PDB entry 5H74 | X-ray diffraction, 2.60 A resolution | chains B and C of the 6 polymer chains in the assembly

# Chain B
Protein: Tubulin beta-2B chain
From: Bos taurus
UniProtKB: Q6B856 (TBB2B_BOVIN); residues 1-445 here = UniProt positions 1-445
Chain sequence (445 residues; each row starts with the number of its first residue):
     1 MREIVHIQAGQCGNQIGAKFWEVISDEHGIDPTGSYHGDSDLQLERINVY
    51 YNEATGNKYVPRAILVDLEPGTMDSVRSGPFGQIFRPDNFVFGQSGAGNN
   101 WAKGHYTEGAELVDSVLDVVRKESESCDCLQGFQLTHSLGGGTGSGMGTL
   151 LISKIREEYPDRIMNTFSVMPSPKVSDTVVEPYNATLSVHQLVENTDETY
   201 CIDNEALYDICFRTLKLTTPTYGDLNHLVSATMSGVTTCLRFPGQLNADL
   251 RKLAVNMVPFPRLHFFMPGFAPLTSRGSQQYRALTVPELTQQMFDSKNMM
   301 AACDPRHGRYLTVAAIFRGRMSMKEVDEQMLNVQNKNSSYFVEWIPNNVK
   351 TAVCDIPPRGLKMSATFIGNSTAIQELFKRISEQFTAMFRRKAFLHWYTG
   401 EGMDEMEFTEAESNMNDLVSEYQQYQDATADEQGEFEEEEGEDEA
Unresolved in the structure: 429-445
Residues lining bound ligands:
  - 7LG ((2S,4R)-4-[[2-[(1R,3R)-1-acetyloxy-3-[hexyl-[(2S,3S)-3-methyl-2-[[(2R)-1-methylpiperidin-2-yl]carbonylamino]pentanoyl]amino]-4-methyl-pentyl]-1,3-thiazol-4-yl]carbonylamino]-5-(4-fluorophenyl)-2-methyl-pentanoic acid): Gln-11, Gln-15, Pro-173, Lys-174, Val-175, Ser-176, Asp-177, Tyr-208, Thr-219, Pro-220, Thr-221, Tyr-222, Gly-223, Leu-225, Asn-226, Arg-276
  - GDP (guanosine-5'-diphosphate): Gly-10, Gln-11, Cys-12, Gln-15, Ile-16, Asp-67, Asn-99, Ser-138, Gly-140, Gly-141, Gly-142, Thr-143, Gly-144, Val-169, Pro-171, Val-175, Ser-176, Glu-181, Asn-204, Leu-207, Tyr-222, Leu-225, Asn-226

# Chain C
Protein: Tubulin alpha-1B chain
From: Sus scrofa
UniProtKB: Q2XVP4 (TBA1B_PIG); residue numbers follow UniProt; this construct covers 1-450
Chain sequence (450 residues; each row starts with the number of its first residue):
     1 MRECISIHVGQAGVQIGNACWELYCLEHGIQPDGQMPSDKTIGGGDDSFN
    51 TFFSETGAGKHVPRAVFVDLEPTVIDEVRTGTYRQLFHPEQLITGKEDAA
   101 NNYARGHYTIGKEIIDLVLDRIRKLADQCTGLQGFLVFHSFGGGTGSGFT
   151 SLLMERLSVDYGKKSKLEFSIYPAPQVSTAVVEPYNSILTTHTTLEHSDC
   201 AFMVDNEAIYDICRRNLDIERPTYTNLNRLISQIVSSITASLRFDGALNV
   251 DLTEFQTNLVPYPRIHFPLATYAPVISAEKAYHEQLSVAEITNACFEPAN
   301 QMVKCDPRHGKYMACCLLYRGDVVPKDVNAAIATIKTKRSIQFVDWCPTG
   351 FKVGINYQPPTVVPGGDLAKVQRAVCMLSNTTAIAEAWARLDHKFDLMYA
   401 KRAFVHWYVGEGMEEGEFSEAREDMAALEKDYEEVGVDSVEGEGEEEGEE
Unresolved in the structure: 441-450
Ion coordination: Ca2+: Asp-39, Thr-41, Gly-44, Glu-55
Residues lining bound ligands:
  - 7LG ((2S,4R)-4-[[2-[(1R,3R)-1-acetyloxy-3-[hexyl-[(2S,3S)-3-methyl-2-[[(2R)-1-methylpiperidin-2-yl]carbonylamino]pentanoyl]amino]-4-methyl-pentyl]-1,3-thiazol-4-yl]carbonylamino]-5-(4-fluorophenyl)-2-methyl-pentanoic acid): Ala-247, Leu-248, Val-250, Pro-325, Val-328, Asn-329, Ile-332, Phe-351, Val-353, Ile-355
  - GTP (guanosine-5'-triphosphate): Gly-10, Gln-11, Ala-12, Gln-15, Ile-16, Asp-69, Asp-98, Ala-99, Ala-100, Asn-101, Ser-140, Gly-142, Gly-143, Gly-144, Thr-145, Gly-146, Ile-171, Pro-173, Val-177, Ser-178, Thr-179, Glu-183, Asn-206, Tyr-224, Leu-227, Asn-228, Ile-231

# Chain B / chain C interface
Residue-residue contacts - 39 pairs, chain B then chain C:
  Ser-95(B) with Arg-2(C)
  Asn-99(B) with Glu-254(C)
  Asp-177(B) with Asn-258(C), hydrogen bond (backbone-side chain); Gly-350(C); Phe-351(C), hydrogen bond (side chain-backbone); Lys-352(C)
  Thr-178(B) with Asn-258(C); Lys-352(C), hydrogen bond
  Val-179(B) with Asn-258(C), hydrogen bond (backbone-side chain); Pro-348(C)
  Thr-219(B) with Lys-326(C)
  Ala-387(B) with Trp-346(C)
  Met-388(B) with Trp-346(C)
  Arg-390(B) with Asp-345(C), salt bridge; Trp-346(C); Ser-439(C)
  Arg-391(B) with Tyr-262(C), hydrogen bond (backbone-side chain); Trp-346(C); Glu-434(C), hydrogen bond (side chain-backbone); Val-435(C); Val-437(C), hydrogen bond (side chain-backbone); Asp-438(C); Ser-439(C), hydrogen bond
  Lys-392(B) with Tyr-262(C)
  Ala-393(B) with Pro-261(C); Tyr-262(C); Trp-346(C), hydrophobic
  Phe-394(B) with Thr-257(C); Asn-258(C); Val-260(C); Pro-261(C), hydrogen bond (backbone-backbone); Trp-346(C), hydrophobic
  His-396(B) with Val-260(C), hydrogen bond (side chain-backbone); Pro-261(C); Tyr-262(C); Pro-263(C)
  Trp-397(B) with Gln-256(C); Thr-257(C), hydrogen bond (side chain-backbone); Val-260(C), hydrogen bond (side chain-backbone)
Other interface residues (no listed pair), chain B (17 interface residues in all): Val-180, Leu-395
Other interface residues (no listed pair), chain C (24 interface residues in all): Met-313, Pro-325, Asn-329

# Overview
17 residues of chain B and 24 residues of chain C are in contact; the contacts include 12 hydrogen bonds and 1
salt bridge. Polar contacts include Arg-390(B)/Asp-345(C), Asp-177(B)/Asn-258(C) and Asp-177(B)/Phe-351(C).
Compound 7LG is bound between chain B and chain C. Chain B binds GDP.
Chain B is Tubulin beta-2B chain (Bos taurus) and chain C is Tubulin alpha-1B chain (Sus scrofa); the
structure, Crystal structure of T2R-TTL-14b complex, was determined by X-ray diffraction.
